4A12 - chains C and F of the 6 polymer chains in the assembly; structure by X-ray diffraction, 3.15 A resolution.

# Chain C
Name: Transcription factor fapr
Organism: Staphylococcus aureus
Reference sequence: D6UB50 (D6UB50_STAAU); residues 1-190 here = UniProt positions 1-190
Chain sequence (190 residues; each row starts with the number of its first residue):
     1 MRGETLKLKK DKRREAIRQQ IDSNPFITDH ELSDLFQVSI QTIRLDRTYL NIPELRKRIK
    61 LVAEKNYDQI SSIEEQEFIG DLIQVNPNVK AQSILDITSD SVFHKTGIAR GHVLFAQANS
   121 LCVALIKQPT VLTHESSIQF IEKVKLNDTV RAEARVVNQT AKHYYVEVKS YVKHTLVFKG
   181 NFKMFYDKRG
Unresolved in the structure: 1-3
Modified residues: Mse1 (selenomethionine); Mse184 (selenomethionine; parent Met)
What the authors report for this chain:
  - binding site for Fapr promoter (chain F): Lys10, Arg13, Gln41, Arg56
  - mutagenesis - R110A: decreased growth
  - mutagenesis - G111V/L132W: abolished growth

# Chain F
Molecule: Fapr promoter
Sequence (40 nucleotides; each row starts with the number of its first residue):
     1 GCCAATTATA TACTACTATT AGTACCTAGT CTTAATTCCG
Sequence notes: cloning artifact (1-3, 38-40)

# Interface between chain C and chain F
Contacting residue pairs - 11 pairs, chain C then chain F:
  Thr28(C) with DC16(F), phosphate contact
  Asp29(C) with DC16(F), hydrogen bond to the phosphate
  Arg44(C) with DT17(F), base contact
  Arg47(C) with DC16(F), sugar contact; DT17(F), salt bridge to the phosphate
  Glu54(C) with DC16(F), phosphate contact; DT17(F), phosphate contact
  Leu55(C) with DA15(F), sugar contact; DC16(F), hydrogen bond to the phosphate
  Arg56(C) with DT14(F), hydrogen bond to the base; DA15(F), hydrogen bond to the base
Interface residues without a listed pair, chain C (8 interface residues in all): Arg58

# Summary
The interface between chain C and chain F involves 8 residues on one side and 4 on the other, with 4 hydrogen
bonds and 1 salt bridge. Among the polar pairs are Arg56(C)-DT14(F), Arg56(C)-DA15(F) and Asp29(C)-DC16(F).
The paper reports a binding site for Fapr promoter (chain F) at Lys10(C), Arg13(C) and Gln41(C) among others;
R110A of chain C reduces growth.
Here chain C is Transcription factor fapr (Staphylococcus aureus) and chain F is Fapr promoter. Entry 4A12
(Structure of the global transcription regulator FapR from Staphylococcus aureus in complex with DNA operator)
was determined by X-ray diffraction together with 4A0X, 4A0Y and 4A0Z from the same study.
